PDB entry 8K5U | X-ray diffraction, 2.15 A resolution | chain A

[Chain A]
Molecule: Se glycosyltransferase
Organism: Ramlibacter sp
Chain sequence (329 residues; row label = number of the first residue in the row):
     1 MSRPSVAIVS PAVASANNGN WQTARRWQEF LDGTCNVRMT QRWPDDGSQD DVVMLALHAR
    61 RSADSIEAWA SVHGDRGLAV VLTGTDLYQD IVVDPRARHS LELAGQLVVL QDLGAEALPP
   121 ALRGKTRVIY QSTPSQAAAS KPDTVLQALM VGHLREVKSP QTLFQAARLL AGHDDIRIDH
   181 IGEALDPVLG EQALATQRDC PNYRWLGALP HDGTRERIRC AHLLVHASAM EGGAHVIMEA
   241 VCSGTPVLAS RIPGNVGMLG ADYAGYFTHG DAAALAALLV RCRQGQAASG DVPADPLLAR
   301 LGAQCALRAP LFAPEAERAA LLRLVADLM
Unresolved in the structure: 1, 12-19, 288-291
From the paper describing this entry:
  - catalytic residues: Lys158

[In short]
The paper reports the catalytic residue Lys158.
Chain A is Se glycosyltransferase (Ramlibacter sp); the structure, Se-glycosyltransferase RsSenB, was
determined by X-ray diffraction, deposited together with 8JJN, 8JJQ and 8JJT.
